Entry 6L0A (X-ray diffraction, 1.79 A resolution); this record covers chains A and C.

# Chain A (and C)
Protein: Dihydroorotase
Source organism: Saccharomyces cerevisiae S288C
Notes: EC 3.5.2.3; chain C of this document is another copy of the same molecule, construct and numbering; everything in this record applies to it too
UniProtKB: P20051 (PYRC_YEAST); residue numbers follow UniProt; this construct covers 1-364
Amino-acid sequence (372 residues; each row starts with the number of its first residue):
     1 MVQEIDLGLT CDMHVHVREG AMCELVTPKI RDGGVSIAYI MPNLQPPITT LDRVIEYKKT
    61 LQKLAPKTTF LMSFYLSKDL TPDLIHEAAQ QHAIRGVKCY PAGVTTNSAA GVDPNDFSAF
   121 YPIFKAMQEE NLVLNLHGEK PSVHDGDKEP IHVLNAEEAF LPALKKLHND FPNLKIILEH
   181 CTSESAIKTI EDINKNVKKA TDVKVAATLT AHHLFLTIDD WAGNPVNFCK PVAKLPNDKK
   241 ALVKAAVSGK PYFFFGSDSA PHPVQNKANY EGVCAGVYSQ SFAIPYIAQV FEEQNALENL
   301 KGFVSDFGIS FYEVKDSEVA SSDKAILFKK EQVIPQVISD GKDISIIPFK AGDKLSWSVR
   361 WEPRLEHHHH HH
Not modelled in the structure: 1, 365-372 (chain C: 1, 367-372)
Construct notes: expression tag (365-372)
Modified / non-standard residues: Lys-98 (lysine nz-carboxylic acid; KCX)
Ion coordination: Zn2+ site 1: His-14, His-16, Lys-98, Asp-258 (together with (2S)-2-hydroxybutanedioic acid); Zn2+ site 2: Lys-98, His-137, His-180 (together with (2S)-2-hydroxybutanedioic acid)
Residues lining bound ligands: (2S)-2-hydroxybutanedioic acid (LMR): His-14, His-16, Arg-18, Asn-43, Lys-98, Thr-105, Thr-106, His-137, His-180, Lys-230, Asp-258, Ala-260, His-262, Ala-275, Gly-276
Curated features (UniProtKB/Swiss-Prot):
  - binding site (Zn(2+)): His-14, His-16, Lys-98, His-137, His-180, Asp-258
  - modified residue: Lys-98 (N6-carboxylysine)
Reported in the primary citation:
  - Zn2+ coordination: His-14, His-16, His-137, His-180, Asp-258
  - catalytic residues: Thr-105, Thr-106 (citing earlier work)
  - binding site for (2S)-2-hydroxybutanedioic acid: His-262 (by similarity / conservation)
  - self-association interface (contacts with another copy of this molecule); pairs are residue here / residue on that copy: Ser-142/Asp-219, His-144/Asp-219, Val-153/Asp-219, Lys-188/Glu-184, Lys-188/Asn-237 (hydrogen bond), Glu-191/Lys-240, Glu-191/Lys-244, Val-226/Tyr-270, Lys-240/Asp-192, Pro-150, Val-153, Leu-154, Pro-225, Ala-268

# Chain A / chain C interface
Residue-residue contacts (64; chain A residue first):
  Ser-142(A) / Asp-219(C)  hydrogen bond
  His-144(A) / Thr-217(C)
  His-144(A) / Asp-219(C)  salt bridge
  His-144(A) / Pro-236(C)
  Pro-150(A) / Pro-236(C)  hydrophobic
  His-152(A) / Asp-219(C)
  His-152(A) / Leu-235(C)
  His-152(A) / Pro-236(C)
  Val-153(A) / Ile-218(C)  hydrophobic
  Val-153(A) / Asp-219(C)  hydrogen bond (backbone-side chain)
  Leu-154(A) / Leu-154(C)  hydrophobic
  Leu-154(A) / Ile-218(C)  hydrophobic
  Leu-154(A) / Leu-235(C)  hydrophobic
  Ile-218(A) / Val-153(C)  hydrophobic
  Ile-218(A) / Leu-154(C)  hydrophobic
  Ile-218(A) / Ile-218(C)  hydrophobic
  Asp-219(A) / Ser-142(C)  hydrogen bond
  Asp-219(A) / His-144(C)  salt bridge
  Asp-219(A) / Ile-151(C)
  Asp-219(A) / His-152(C)
  Asp-219(A) / Val-153(C)  hydrogen bond (side chain-backbone)
  Trp-221(A) / Trp-221(C)  hydrophobic
  Trp-221(A) / Ala-222(C)  hydrophobic
  Ala-222(A) / Phe-228(C)
  Gly-223(A) / Phe-228(C)
  Gly-223(A) / Glu-271(C)
  Gly-223(A) / Gly-272(C)  hydrogen bond (backbone-backbone)
  Gly-223(A) / Val-273(C)  hydrogen bond (backbone-backbone)
  Asn-224(A) / Tyr-270(C)
  Asn-224(A) / Glu-271(C)
  Asn-224(A) / Gly-272(C)  hydrogen bond (side chain-backbone)
  Pro-225(A) / Asn-269(C)
  Pro-225(A) / Tyr-270(C)
  Pro-225(A) / Val-273(C)
  Val-226(A) / Tyr-270(C)  hydrogen bond (backbone-backbone)
  Phe-228(A) / Ala-222(C)
  Phe-228(A) / Gly-223(C)
  Leu-235(A) / His-152(C)
  Leu-235(A) / Leu-154(C)  hydrophobic
  Pro-236(A) / Pro-150(C)  hydrophobic
  Pro-236(A) / His-152(C)
  Val-264(A) / Tyr-270(C)  hydrophobic
  Lys-267(A) / Asn-269(C)
  Lys-267(A) / Tyr-270(C)
  Ala-268(A) / Ala-268(C)
  Ala-268(A) / Asn-269(C)
  Ala-268(A) / Tyr-270(C)
  Asn-269(A) / Pro-225(C)
  Asn-269(A) / Lys-267(C)
  Asn-269(A) / Ala-268(C)
  Tyr-270(A) / Asn-224(C)
  Tyr-270(A) / Pro-225(C)
  Tyr-270(A) / Val-226(C)  hydrogen bond (backbone-backbone)
  Tyr-270(A) / Val-264(C)  hydrophobic
  Tyr-270(A) / Lys-267(C)
  Tyr-270(A) / Ala-268(C)
  Tyr-270(A) / Ile-347(C)
  Glu-271(A) / Gly-223(C)
  Glu-271(A) / Asn-224(C)
  Gly-272(A) / Gly-223(C)  hydrogen bond (backbone-backbone)
  Gly-272(A) / Asn-224(C)  hydrogen bond (backbone-side chain)
  Val-273(A) / Gly-223(C)  hydrogen bond (backbone-backbone)
  Val-273(A) / Pro-225(C)
  Ile-347(A) / Tyr-270(C)
Also at the interface, not in a pair above, chain A (27 interface residues in all): Ile-151

# In short
27 residues of chain A and 28 residues of chain C are in contact; the contacts include 12 hydrogen bonds and 2
salt bridges. Polar pairs include His-144(A)/Asp-219(C), Ser-142(A)/Asp-219(C) and Val-153(A)/Asp-219(C).
Bound to chain A: (2S)-2-hydroxybutanedioic acid. From the paper: catalytic residues Thr-105(A) and
Thr-106(A); a binding site for (2S)-2-hydroxybutanedioic acid at His-262(A).
Chain A and chain C are both Dihydroorotase (Saccharomyces cerevisiae S288C); the structure, Crystal structure
of dihydroorotase in complex with malate at pH7 from Saccharomyces cerevisiae, was determined by X-ray
diffraction, deposited together with 6L0J.
